PDB entry 5NF0 | X-ray diffraction, 1.27 A resolution | chains D and G of the 8 polymer chains in the assembly

[Chain D]
Molecule: Fucose-binding lectin II (PA-IIL)
From: Pseudomonas aeruginosa
UniProt: A0A069Q9V4 (A0A069Q9V4_PSEAI); residues 1-114 here correspond to UniProt positions 2-115 (UniProt number = residue number + 1)
Chain sequence (114 residues; each row starts with the number of its first residue):
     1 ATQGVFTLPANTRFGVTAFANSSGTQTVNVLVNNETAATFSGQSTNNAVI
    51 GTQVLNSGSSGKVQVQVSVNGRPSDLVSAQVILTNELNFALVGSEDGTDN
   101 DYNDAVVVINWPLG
Ion coordination: Ca2+ site 1: Asn21, Asp101, Asn103, Asp104 (together with ZDC) (shared with 1 residue of chain B); Ca2+ site 2: Glu95, Asp99, Asp101, Asp104 (together with ZDC); Ca2+ site 3: Gly114 (together with ZDC) (shared with 4 residues of chain B)
Residues lining bound ligands: ZDC (3,7-anhydro-2,8-dideoxy-L-glycero-D-gluco-octonic acid): Asn21, Ser22, Ser23, Gly24, Thr45, Glu95, Asp96, Gly97, Asp99, Asp101, Asn103, Asp104

[Chain G]
Molecule: Cyd-trp-trd-lys-lyd-lys-lyd-lys-trd-trp-cyd-gly
Chain sequence (12 residues; numbered 114 to 125; the number before each row is that of its first residue):
   114 CWWKKKKKWWCX
Modified positions: Cys114, Cys124 (D-cysteine; DCY); Trp116, Trp122 (D-tryptophan; DTR); Lys118, Lys120 (D-lysine; DLY); NH2 (amino group) at position 125
Covalently attached groups: 3,7-anhydro-2,8-dideoxy-L-glycero-D-gluco-octonic acid (ZDC) linked to Cys114; ortho-xylene (OXE) linked to Cys114, Cys124
Residues lining bound ligands:
  - ortho-xylene (OXE): Trp115, Trp123, NH2_125
  - ZDC (3,7-anhydro-2,8-dideoxy-L-glycero-D-gluco-octonic acid): Lys119, Lys120, Lys121

[Chain D / chain G interface]
Residue-residue contacts (5):
  Ser23(D) - Lys120(G)  hydrogen bond (side chain-backbone)
  Ser23(D) - Lys121(G)
  Asp99(D) - Lys119(G)
  Asp101(D) - Lys119(G)  salt bridge
  Asn103(D) - Lys119(G)
Interface residues without a listed pair, chain D (5 interface residues in all): Thr45
Interface residues without a listed pair, chain G (5 interface residues in all): Trp122, Trp123

[In short]
The chain D/chain G interface involves 5 residues from each chain, with 1 hydrogen bond and 1 salt bridge.
Polar contacts include Asp101(D)-Lys119(G) and Ser23(D)-Lys120(G). Bound to chain D: compound ZDC. Compound
ZDC is covalently linked to Cys114(G). Ortho-xylene is covalently linked to Cys114(G).
Here chain D is Fucose-binding lectin II (PA-IIL) (Pseudomonas aeruginosa) and chain G is
Cyd-trp-trd-lys-lyd-lys-lyd-lys-trd-trp-cyd-gly. Entry 5NF0 (Discovery, crystal structures and atomic force
microscopy study of thioether ligated D,L-cyclic antimicrobial peptides against multidrug ...) was determined
by X-ray diffraction (same publication as 5NES and 5NEY).
